PDB entry 7RN9 | X-ray diffraction, 1.67 A resolution | chains B and D of the 6 polymer chains in the assembly

== Chain B (and D) ==
Protein: Caspase-3 subunit p12
Organism: Homo sapiens
Notes: chain D of this document is another copy of the same molecule, construct and numbering; everything in this record applies to it too
Reference sequence: P42574 (CASP3_HUMAN); residues 184-277 here = UniProt positions 184-277
Amino-acid sequence (95 residues; numbered 184 to 278; the number before each row is that of its first residue):
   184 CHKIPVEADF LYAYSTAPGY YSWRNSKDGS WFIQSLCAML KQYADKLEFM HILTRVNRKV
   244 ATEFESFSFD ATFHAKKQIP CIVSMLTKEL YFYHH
Not modelled in the structure: 184-185, 277-278 (chain D: 184-185, 278)
Construct notes: expression tag (278)
Swiss-Prot annotation at these positions:
  - modified residue: Arg-207 (Microbial infection: ADP-riboxanated arginine)
  - mutagenesis: Arg-207 (R207A: Abolished ADP-riboxanation by C.violaceum CopC)
What the authors report for this chain:
  - binding site for Ac-VDFVD-CHO: Arg-207, Phe-250

== Chain B / chain D interface ==
Pairs across the interface (61; chain B residue first):
  Lys-186(B) with Ala-244(D); Glu-248(D); Ala-258(D), hydrogen bond (side chain-backbone); Lys-260(D), hydrogen bond (backbone-side chain)
  Ile-187(B) with Lys-260(D)
  Pro-188(B) with Ala-244(D); Lys-260(D); Gln-261(D); Ile-262(D)
  Glu-190(B) with Tyr-203(D), hydrogen bond; Ile-262(D)
  Ala-191(B) with Ile-262(D), hydrophobic
  Tyr-203(B) with Glu-190(D), hydrogen bond
  Glu-231(B) with His-234(D), salt bridge
  His-234(B) with Glu-231(D), salt bridge; His-234(D), hydrogen bond; Glu-272(D), salt bridge
  Thr-237(B) with Leu-269(D); Thr-270(D); Lys-271(D)
  Asn-240(B) with Ser-267(D), hydrogen bond (side chain-backbone); Met-268(D); Leu-269(D), hydrogen bond (side chain-backbone)
  Arg-241(B) with Thr-270(D), hydrogen bond (side chain-backbone); Lys-271(D)
  Ala-244(B) with Lys-186(D); Pro-188(D)
  Glu-248(B) with Lys-186(D)
  Ala-258(B) with Lys-186(D), hydrogen bond (backbone-side chain)
  Lys-260(B) with Lys-186(D), hydrogen bond (side chain-backbone); Pro-188(D)
  Gln-261(B) with Pro-188(D)
  Ile-262(B) with Pro-188(D); Glu-190(D); Ala-191(D), hydrophobic; Met-268(D); Thr-270(D)
  Pro-263(B) with Met-268(D)
  Cys-264(B) with Val-266(D), hydrophobic; Ser-267(D); Met-268(D), hydrophobic
  Ile-265(B) with Ile-265(D); Val-266(D); Ser-267(D), hydrogen bond (backbone-backbone)
  Val-266(B) with Cys-264(D), hydrophobic; Ile-265(D)
  Ser-267(B) with Asn-240(D), hydrogen bond (backbone-side chain); Cys-264(D); Ile-265(D), hydrogen bond (backbone-backbone)
  Met-268(B) with Asn-240(D); Ile-262(D); Pro-263(D); Cys-264(D), hydrophobic
  Leu-269(B) with Thr-237(D); Asn-240(D), hydrogen bond (backbone-side chain)
  Thr-270(B) with Thr-237(D); Arg-241(D), hydrogen bond (backbone-side chain); Ile-262(D)
  Lys-271(B) with Thr-237(D)
  Glu-272(B) with His-234(D), salt bridge; Arg-238(D), salt bridge
Also at the interface, not in a pair above, chain B (31 interface residues in all): Met-233, Arg-238, Thr-245, Tyr-274
Also at the interface, not in a pair above, chain D (31 interface residues in all): Ile-187, Val-189, Met-233, Tyr-274

== Overview ==
Chain B and chain D each contribute 31 residues to their interface, with 15 hydrogen bonds and 5 salt bridges.
Among the polar pairs are Glu-231(B)/His-234(D), His-234(B)/Glu-272(D) and Glu-272(B)/Arg-238(D). Curated
annotation (UniProt) lists one mutagenesis site on chain B. The paper reports a binding site for Ac-VDFVD-CHO
at Arg-207(B) and Phe-250(B).
Chain B and chain D are both Caspase-3 subunit p12 (Homo sapiens); the structure, Crystal structure of
caspase-3 with inhibitor Ac-VDFVD-CHO, was determined by X-ray diffraction (same publication as 7RN7, 7RN8,
7RNB, 7RND, 7RNE, 7RNF and 7SEO).
